6NXQ - chain A; structure by X-ray diffraction, 1.96 A resolution.

Chain A:
Protein: Triosephosphate isomerase, cytosolic
From: Arabidopsis thaliana
Notes: EC 5.3.1.1
UniProtKB: P48491 (TPIS_ARATH); residue numbers follow UniProt; this construct covers 1-254
Amino-acid sequence (257 residues; numbered -2 to 254; the number before each row is that of its first residue; numbers below 1 keep their minus sign (Gly-2 is residue -2)):
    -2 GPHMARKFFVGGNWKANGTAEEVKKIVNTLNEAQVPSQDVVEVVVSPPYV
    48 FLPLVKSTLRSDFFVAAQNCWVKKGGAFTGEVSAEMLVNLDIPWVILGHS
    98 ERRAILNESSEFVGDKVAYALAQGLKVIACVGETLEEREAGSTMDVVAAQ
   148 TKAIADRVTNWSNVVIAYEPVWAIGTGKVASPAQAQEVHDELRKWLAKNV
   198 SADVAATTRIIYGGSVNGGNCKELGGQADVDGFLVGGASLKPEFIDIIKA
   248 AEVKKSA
Disordered / not traced: -2 to 1, 251-254
Construct notes: expression tag (-2 to 0); engineered mutation Ala13 (Cys in P48491)
Metal / ion sites: Na+: Gly222, Gln224, Val227

Overview:
Gly222, Gln224 and Val227 form the Na+ site.
Chain A is Triosephosphate isomerase, cytosolic (Arabidopsis thaliana); the structure, Crystal structure of
Arabidopsis thaliana cytosolic triosephosphate isomerase C13A mutant, was determined by X-ray diffraction,
deposited together with 6NXR, 6NXW, 6NXX, 6NXY and 6NXS.
